Entry 9PLO (electron microscopy, 2.74 A resolution); this record covers chains B and S of the 5 polymer chains in the assembly.

Chain B:
Protein: Guanine nucleotide-binding protein G(I)/G(S)/G(T) subunit beta-1
Organism: Homo sapiens
UniProt: P62873 (GBB1_HUMAN); numbering as in UniProt (aligned over 2-340)
Chain sequence (358 residues; each row starts with the number of its first residue; numbers below 1 keep their minus sign (Met-17 is residue -17)):
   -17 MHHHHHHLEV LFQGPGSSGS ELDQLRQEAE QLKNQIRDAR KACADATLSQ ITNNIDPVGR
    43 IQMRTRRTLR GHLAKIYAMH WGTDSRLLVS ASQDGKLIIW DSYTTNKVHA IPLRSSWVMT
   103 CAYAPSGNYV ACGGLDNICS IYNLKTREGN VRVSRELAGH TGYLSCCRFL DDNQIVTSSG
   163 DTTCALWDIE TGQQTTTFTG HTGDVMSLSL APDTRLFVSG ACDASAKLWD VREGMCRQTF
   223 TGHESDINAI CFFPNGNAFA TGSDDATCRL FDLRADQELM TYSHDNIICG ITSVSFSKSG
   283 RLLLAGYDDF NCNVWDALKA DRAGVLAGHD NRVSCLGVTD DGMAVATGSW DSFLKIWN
Disordered / not traced: -17 to 5
Sequence notes: expression tag (-17 to 1)
Swiss-Prot annotation at these positions:
  - modified residue: Ser2 (N-acetylserine), His266 (Phosphohistidine)
  - natural variant: Leu30 (L30F: In MRD42; uncertain significance), Arg52 (R52G: In MRD42), Gly64 (G64V: In MRD42), Asp76 (D76E: In MRD42; D76G: In MRD42), Gly77 (G77S: In MRD42), Lys78 (K78R: In MRD42), Ile80 (I80N: In MRD42; I80T: In MRD42), His91 (H91R: In MRD42; uncertain significance), Ala92 (A92T: In MRD42), Pro94 (P94S: In MRD42), Leu95 (L95P: In MRD42), Arg96 (R96L: In MRD42), 5 further natural variant entries in UniProt

Chain S:
Protein: scFv16
Organism: Mus musculus
Notes: antibody fragment or engineered binder
Chain sequence (259 residues; each row starts with the number of its first residue; note: 3 numbers in that range are skipped by the numbering (no residue carries them; nothing is unmodelled there); a row labelled like 120A-120O holds insertion residues (120A, then the next letters in order)):
     1 DVQLVESGGG LVQPGGSRKL SCSASGFAFS SFGMHWVRQA PEKGLEWVAY ISSGSGTIYY
    61 ADTVKGRFTI SRDDPKNTLF LQMTSLRSED TAMYYCVRSI YYYGSSPFDF WGQGTTLTVS
120A-120O SGGGGSGGGGSGGGG
   124 SDIVMTQATS SVPVTPGESV SISCRSSKSL LHSNGNTYLY WFLQRPGQSP QLLIYRMSNL
   184 ASGVPDRFSG SGSGTAFTLT ISRLEAEDVG VYYCMQHLEY PLTFGAGTKL ELKAAAHHHH
   244 HHHH
Disordered / not traced: 120A-120O, 237-247
Cystine bridges: Cys22-Cys96, Cys147-Cys217

Interface between chain B and chain S:
Contacting residue pairs - 13 pairs, chain B then chain S:
  Asp66(B) - Tyr103(S)
  Arg68(B) - Tyr103(S)
  Leu69(B) - Tyr103(S)  hydrophobic
  Val90(B) - Tyr102(S)  hydrophobic
  His91(B) - Tyr102(S)
  Arg129(B) - Val2(S)
  Arg129(B) - Arg98(S)  hydrogen bond (backbone-side chain)
  Arg129(B) - Phe110(S)
  Glu130(B) - Gly26(S)
  Glu130(B) - Phe27(S)
  Glu130(B) - Ala28(S)  hydrogen bond (backbone-backbone)
  Glu130(B) - Phe32(S)
  Gly131(B) - Phe32(S)
Interface residues without a listed pair, chain B (9 interface residues in all): Asp83
Interface residues without a listed pair, chain S (13 interface residues in all): Ser31, Ile100, Asp109, Ser185

In short:
9 residues of chain B face 13 of chain S across their interface, with 2 hydrogen bonds. Polar contacts include
Arg129(B)-Arg98(S) and Glu130(B)-Ala28(S).
Here chain B is Guanine nucleotide-binding protein G(I)/G(S)/G(T) subunit beta-1 (Homo sapiens) and chain S is
scFv16 (Mus musculus). Entry 9PLO (Structure of alpha2a adrenergic receptor in complex with Go heterotrimer,
scFv16, and N-(5-methylnaphthalen-1-yl)pyridin-4-amine (compound 4905)) was determined by electron microscopy.
